6PVN - chains B and C of the 4 polymer chains in the assembly; structure by electron microscopy, 4.07 A resolution (low resolution: residue-level contacts below are approximate; hydrogen-bond / salt-bridge calls are withheld).

== Chain B (and C) ==
Name: Transient receptor potential cation channel subfamily V member 3
Organism: Mus musculus
Notes: chain C of this document is another copy of the same molecule, construct and numbering; everything in this record applies to it too
UniProtKB: Q8K424 (TRPV3_MOUSE); residues 1-791 here = UniProt positions 1-791
Amino-acid sequence (808 residues; numbered 1 to 808; the number before each row is that of its first residue):
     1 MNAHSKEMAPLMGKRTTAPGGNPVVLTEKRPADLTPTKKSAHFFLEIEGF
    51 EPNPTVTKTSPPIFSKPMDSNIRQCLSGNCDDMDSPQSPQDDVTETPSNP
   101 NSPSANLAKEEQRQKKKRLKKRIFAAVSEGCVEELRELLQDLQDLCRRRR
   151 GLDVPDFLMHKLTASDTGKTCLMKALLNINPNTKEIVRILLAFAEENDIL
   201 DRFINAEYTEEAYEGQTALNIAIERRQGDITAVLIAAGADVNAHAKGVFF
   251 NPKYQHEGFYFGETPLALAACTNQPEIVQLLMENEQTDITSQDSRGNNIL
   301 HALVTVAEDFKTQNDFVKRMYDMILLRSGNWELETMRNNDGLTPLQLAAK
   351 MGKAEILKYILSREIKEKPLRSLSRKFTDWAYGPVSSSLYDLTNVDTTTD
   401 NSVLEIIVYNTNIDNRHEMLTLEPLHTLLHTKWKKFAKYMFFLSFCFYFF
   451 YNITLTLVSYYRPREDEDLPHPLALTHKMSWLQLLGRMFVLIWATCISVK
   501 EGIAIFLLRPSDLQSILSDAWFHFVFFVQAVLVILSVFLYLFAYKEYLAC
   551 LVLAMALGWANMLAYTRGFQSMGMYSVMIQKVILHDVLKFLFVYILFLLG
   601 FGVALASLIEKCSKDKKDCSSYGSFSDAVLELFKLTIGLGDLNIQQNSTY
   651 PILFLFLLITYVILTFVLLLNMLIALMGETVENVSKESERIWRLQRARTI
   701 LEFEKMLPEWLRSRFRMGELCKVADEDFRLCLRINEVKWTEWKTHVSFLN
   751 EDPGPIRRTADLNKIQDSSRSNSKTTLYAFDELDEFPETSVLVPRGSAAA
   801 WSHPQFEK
Disordered / not traced: 1-114, 759-808
Differences from the reference sequence: engineered mutation Ala564 (Tyr in Q8K424); expression tag (792-808)
UniProt features mapped onto this chain:
  - binding site (Na(+)): Gly638

== Chain B / chain C interface ==
Pairs across the interface (74):
  Trp380(B) - Glu257(C)
  Tyr382(B) - Gln216(C)
  Tyr382(B) - Glu224(C)
  Tyr382(B) - Phe259(C)
  Tyr382(B) - Phe261(C)
  Gly383(B) - Glu224(C)
  Pro384(B) - Phe259(C)
  Val385(B) - Tyr254(C)
  Val385(B) - Glu257(C)
  Val385(B) - Gly258(C)
  Thr456(B) - Val603(C)
  Ser459(B) - Ser607(C)
  Tyr460(B) - Ala606(C)
  Tyr460(B) - Ser624(C)
  Tyr460(B) - Phe625(C)
  Leu548(B) - Ser607(C)
  Leu548(B) - Leu608(C)
  Ala549(B) - Leu653(C)
  Val552(B) - Ala604(C)
  Val552(B) - Leu608(C)
  Val552(B) - Leu653(C)
  Met555(B) - Val603(C)
  Ala556(B) - Ala604(C)
  Trp559(B) - Leu596(C)
  Trp559(B) - Gly600(C)
  Ser571(B) - Lys589(C)
  Met572(B) - Lys589(C)
  Met572(B) - Phe592(C)
  Tyr575(B) - Val593(C)
  Tyr575(B) - Leu669(C)
  Met578(B) - Met672(C)
  Ile579(B) - Leu668(C)
  Ile579(B) - Leu669(C)
  Ile579(B) - Met672(C)
  Val582(B) - Met672(C)
  Ile583(B) - Leu668(C)
  Phe590(B) - Val667(C)
  Leu630(B) - Ile644(C)
  Lys634(B) - Leu642(C)
  Thr636(B) - Phe666(C)
  Ile637(B) - Leu635(C)
  Gly638(B) - Leu639(C)
  Gly638(B) - Gly640(C)
  Leu639(B) - Gly640(C)
  Leu639(B) - Asp641(C)
  Gly640(B) - Gly640(C)
  Leu673(B) - Val667(C)
  Ile674(B) - Asn671(C)
  Ile674(B) - Ile674(C)
  Met677(B) - Val667(C)
  Met677(B) - Leu668(C)
  Met677(B) - Asn671(C)
  Met677(B) - Met672(C)
  Met677(B) - Ala675(C)
  Gly678(B) - Ala675(C)
  Val681(B) - Ala675(C)
  Glu736(B) - Gln255(C)
  Trp739(B) - Val306(C)
  Trp739(B) - Glu308(C)
  Trp739(B) - Thr312(C)
  Trp742(B) - Arg226(C)
  Trp742(B) - Thr272(C)
  Trp742(B) - Asn273(C)
  Trp742(B) - Phe316(C)
  Lys743(B) - Arg226(C)
  Thr744(B) - Arg225(C)
  Thr744(B) - Arg226(C)
  Glu751(B) - Lys169(C)
  Glu751(B) - Lys174(C)
  Glu751(B) - Tyr213(C)
  Asp752(B) - Tyr213(C)
  Asp752(B) - Arg225(C)
  Gly754(B) - Glu257(C)
  Pro755(B) - Glu257(C)
Other interface residues (no listed pair), chain B (58 interface residues in all): Lys545, Ala560, Met562, Leu563, Val587, Leu591, Phe633, Leu670, Glu682, Lys686, His745, Val746, Phe748, Pro753, Arg758
Other interface residues (no listed pair), chain C (66 interface residues in all): Asp166, Leu177, Asn178, Ile179, Glu210, Asn220, Gln227, Phe249, Phe590, Phe597, Phe601, Ile637, Gly638, Thr649, Leu657, Ile659, Val662, Ile663, Leu676, Glu679

== Overview ==
58 residues of chain B and 66 residues of chain C are in contact. Curated annotation (UniProt) lists
Na+-binding residue Gly638(B) on chain B.
Chain B and chain C are both Transient receptor potential cation channel subfamily V member 3 (Mus musculus);
the structure, Cryo-EM structure of mouse TRPV3-Y564A in putative sensitized state at 4 degrees Celsius, was
determined by electron microscopy together with 6PVL, 6PVM, 6PVO, 6PVP and 6PVQ from the same study.
